PDB entry 4FQM | X-ray diffraction, 3.45 A resolution | chains B and D of the 6 polymer chains in the assembly

Chain B (and D):
Molecule: Hemagglutinin HA2
From: Influenza B virus
Notes: chain D of this document is another copy of the same molecule, construct and numbering; everything in this record applies to it too
Reference sequence: C0LT38 (C0LT38_9INFB); residues 348-523 here correspond to UniProt positions 363-538 (UniProt number = residue number + 15)
Sequence (179 residues; row label = number of the first residue in the row):
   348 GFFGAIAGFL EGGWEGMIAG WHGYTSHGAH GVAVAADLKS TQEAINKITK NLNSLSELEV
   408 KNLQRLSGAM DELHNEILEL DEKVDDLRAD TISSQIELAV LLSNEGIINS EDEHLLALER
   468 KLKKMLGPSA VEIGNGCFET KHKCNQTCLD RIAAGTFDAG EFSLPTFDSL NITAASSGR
Disordered / not traced: 517-526
Differences from the reference sequence: linker (524-526)
Disulfide bonds: C491-C495
Glycans and other covalent adducts: N-acetylglucosamine (NAG) linked to N492

How chain B and chain D interact:
Residue-residue contacts - 51 pairs, chain B then chain D:
  F349(B) - K394(D)
  F349(B) - H461(D)
  F350(B) - E460(D)
  F350(B) - L463(D)
  F350(B) - A464(D)  hydrophobic
  F350(B) - R467(D)
  A352(B) - K386(D)
  A352(B) - E390(D)
  I353(B) - S387(D)
  I353(B) - H461(D)
  I353(B) - A464(D)  hydrophobic
  I353(B) - L465(D)  hydrophobic
  I353(B) - K468(D)
  A354(B) - A464(D)
  A354(B) - R467(D)
  A354(B) - K468(D)
  F356(B) - R467(D)
  E423(B) - G415(D)
  I424(B) - I424(D)  hydrophobic
  E426(B) - L413(D)
  E426(B) - S414(D)  hydrogen bond (side chain-backbone)
  E426(B) - G415(D)  hydrogen bond (side chain-backbone)
  L427(B) - L413(D)  hydrophobic
  L427(B) - I424(D)
  L427(B) - L427(D)  hydrophobic
  L427(B) - D428(D)
  L427(B) - V431(D)  hydrophobic
  K430(B) - Q411(D)
  K430(B) - D428(D)  salt bridge
  K430(B) - D432(D)  salt bridge
  V431(B) - V431(D)  hydrophobic
  D433(B) - K408(D)  salt bridge
  L434(B) - L410(D)  hydrophobic
  L434(B) - R435(D)
  D437(B) - V407(D)
  D437(B) - K408(D)  hydrogen bond (side chain-backbone)
  T438(B) - I439(D)
  T438(B) - Q442(D)
  S441(B) - Q442(D)
  Q442(B) - Q442(D)  hydrogen bond (backbone-side chain)
  L448(B) - S401(D)
  L449(B) - L449(D)  hydrophobic
  E460(B) - E460(D)
  E466(B) - R467(D)  salt bridge
  V478(B) - F514(D)  hydrophobic
  E479(B) - R467(D)  salt bridge
  E479(B) - K470(D)
  I480(B) - K470(D)
  I480(B) - K471(D)
  G481(B) - R467(D)  hydrogen bond (backbone-side chain)
  G481(B) - K470(D)
Also at the interface, not in a pair above, chain B (29 interface residues in all): L445, L463, N482
Also at the interface, not in a pair above, chain D (38 interface residues in all): L405, E406, H421, T438, A446, S457, P475

Overview:
The interface between chain B and chain D involves 29 residues on one side and 38 on the other; the contacts
include 5 hydrogen bonds and 5 salt bridges. Among the polar pairs are K430(B)-D428(D), K430(B)-D432(D) and
D433(B)-K408(D). Covalently linked N-acetylglucosamine: at N492(B).
Chain B and chain D are both Hemagglutinin HA2 (Influenza B virus); the structure, Structure of
B/Brisbane/60/2008 Influenza Hemagglutinin, was determined by X-ray diffraction together with 4FQH, 4FQI,
4FQJ, 4FQK, 4FQV and 4FQY from the same study.
